PDB entry 7UWI | X-ray diffraction, 2.32 A resolution | chains A and F

== Chain A ==
Protein: Catenin beta-1
Organism: Homo sapiens
UniProtKB: P35222 (CTNB1_HUMAN); numbering as in UniProt (aligned over 143-663)
Amino-acid sequence (521 residues; each row starts with the number of its first residue):
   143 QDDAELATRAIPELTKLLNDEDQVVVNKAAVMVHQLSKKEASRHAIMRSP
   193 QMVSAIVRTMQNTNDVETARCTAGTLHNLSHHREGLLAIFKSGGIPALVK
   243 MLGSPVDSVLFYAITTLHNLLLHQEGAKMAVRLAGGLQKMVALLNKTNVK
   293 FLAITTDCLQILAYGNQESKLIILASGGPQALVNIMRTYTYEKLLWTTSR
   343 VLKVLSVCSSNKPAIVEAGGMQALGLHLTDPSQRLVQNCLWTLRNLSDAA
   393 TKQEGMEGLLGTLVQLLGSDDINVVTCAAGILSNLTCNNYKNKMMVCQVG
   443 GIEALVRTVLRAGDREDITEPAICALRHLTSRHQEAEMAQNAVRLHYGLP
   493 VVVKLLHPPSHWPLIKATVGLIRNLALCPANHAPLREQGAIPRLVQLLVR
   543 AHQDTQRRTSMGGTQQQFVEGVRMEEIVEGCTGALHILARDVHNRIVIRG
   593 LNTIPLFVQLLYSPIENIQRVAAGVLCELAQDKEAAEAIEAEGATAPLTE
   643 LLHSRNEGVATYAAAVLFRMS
Disordered / not traced: 143-146, 549-560
Curated features (UniProtKB/Swiss-Prot):
  - region: Leu156 to Leu178 (Interaction with BCL9)
  - modified residue: Ser191 (Phosphoserine), Ser246 (Phosphoserine), Tyr331 (Phosphotyrosine), Tyr333 (Phosphotyrosine), Ser552 (Phosphoserine), Thr556 (Microbial infection: Phosphothreonine), Cys619 (S-nitrosocysteine)
  - natural variant: Lys292 (K292N: Found in a patient with features of osteopathia striata cranial sclerosis; uncertain significance), Leu388 (L388P: In NEDSDV)
  - mutagenesis: Leu156 (L156A: Abolishes interaction with BCL9 but no effect on interaction with CDH3; when associated with A-159), Leu159 (L159A: No effect on interaction with BCL9 and CDH3. Abolishes interaction with BCL9 but no effect on interaction with CDH3; when associated with A-156), Leu178 (L178A: No effect on interaction with BCL9 and CDH3), Phe253 (F253A: Abolishes or strongly reduces AXIN2 binding), His260 (H260A: Abolishes or strongly reduces AXIN1 and AXIN2 binding. Strongly reduces phosphorylation and degradation; when associated with A-386 and A-383), Lys292 (K292A: Abolishes or strongly reduces AXIN1 and AXIN2 binding), Lys312 (K312E: Abolishes TCF7L2 binding), Tyr333 (Y333F: Abolished phosphorylation by SRC and interaction with isoform M2 of PKM (PKM2)), Lys345 (K345A: Abolishes APC binding), Trp383 (W383A: Abolishes APC binding. Strongly reduces phosphorylation and degradation; when associated with A-260 and A-386), Arg386 (R386A: Strongly reduces APC binding. Strongly reduces phosphorylation and degradation; when associated with A-260 and A-383), Asn426 (N426A: Abolishes TCF7L2 and LEF1 binding), 6 further mutagenesis entries in UniProt

== Chain F ==
Protein: Helicon Polypeptide FP01567
Amino-acid sequence (16 residues; numbered 1 to 16; the number before each row is that of its first residue):
     1 ATHRCEWAALHCELVX
Disordered / not traced: 1-2
Glycans and other covalent adducts: N,N'-(1,4-phenylene)diacetamide (WHL) linked to Cys5, Cys12
Modified positions: NH2 (amino group) at position 16

== Chain A / chain F interface ==
Contacting residue pairs (25; chain A residue first):
  His219(A) with Val15(F)
  Phe253(A) with Leu14(F), hydrophobic; Val15(F)
  Tyr254(A) with Val15(F), hydrophobic
  Thr257(A) with His11(F); Val15(F)
  His260(A) with Trp7(F); His11(F), hydrogen bond
  Asn261(A) with His11(F), hydrogen bond
  Asn290(A) with Leu14(F)
  Lys292(A) with Leu10(F); Glu13(F), salt bridge; Leu14(F)
  Phe293(A) with Leu14(F)
  Ala295(A) with Trp7(F)
  Ile296(A) with Leu10(F), hydrophobic; His11(F); Leu14(F), hydrophobic
  Asp299(A) with Trp7(F)
  Tyr333(A) with Leu10(F)
  Lys335(A) with Glu6(F), salt bridge; Leu10(F)
  Trp338(A) with Glu6(F)
  Thr339(A) with Trp7(F)
  Arg376(A) with Glu6(F), salt bridge
Other interface residues (no listed pair), chain F (8 interface residues in all): His3

== In short ==
Chain A and chain F form an interface of 17 and 8 residues respectively, with 2 hydrogen bonds and 3 salt
bridges. Among the polar pairs are Lys292(A)-Glu13(F), Lys335(A)-Glu6(F) and Arg376(A)-Glu6(F). Covalently
linked N,N'-(1,4-phenylene)diacetamide: at Cys12(F). From UniProt: 18 mutagenesis sites on chain A.
Chain A is Catenin beta-1 (Homo sapiens) and chain F is Helicon Polypeptide FP01567; the structure, Structure
of beta-catenin in complex with FP01567, a Helicon Polypeptide, was determined by X-ray diffraction (same
publication as 7UWO, 7UX5, 7UXI, 7UXJ, 7UXK, 7UXM and 7 further entries).
